8PN9 - chains A and H of the 8 polymer chains in the assembly; structure by electron microscopy, 3.61 A resolution.

Chain A:
Name: Dolichyl-diphosphooligosaccharide--protein glycosyltransferase subunit STT3A
Source organism: Homo sapiens
Notes: EC 2.4.99.18
Reference sequence: P46977 (STT3A_HUMAN); residue numbers follow UniProt; this construct covers 1-705
Sequence (705 residues; row label = number of the first residue in the row):
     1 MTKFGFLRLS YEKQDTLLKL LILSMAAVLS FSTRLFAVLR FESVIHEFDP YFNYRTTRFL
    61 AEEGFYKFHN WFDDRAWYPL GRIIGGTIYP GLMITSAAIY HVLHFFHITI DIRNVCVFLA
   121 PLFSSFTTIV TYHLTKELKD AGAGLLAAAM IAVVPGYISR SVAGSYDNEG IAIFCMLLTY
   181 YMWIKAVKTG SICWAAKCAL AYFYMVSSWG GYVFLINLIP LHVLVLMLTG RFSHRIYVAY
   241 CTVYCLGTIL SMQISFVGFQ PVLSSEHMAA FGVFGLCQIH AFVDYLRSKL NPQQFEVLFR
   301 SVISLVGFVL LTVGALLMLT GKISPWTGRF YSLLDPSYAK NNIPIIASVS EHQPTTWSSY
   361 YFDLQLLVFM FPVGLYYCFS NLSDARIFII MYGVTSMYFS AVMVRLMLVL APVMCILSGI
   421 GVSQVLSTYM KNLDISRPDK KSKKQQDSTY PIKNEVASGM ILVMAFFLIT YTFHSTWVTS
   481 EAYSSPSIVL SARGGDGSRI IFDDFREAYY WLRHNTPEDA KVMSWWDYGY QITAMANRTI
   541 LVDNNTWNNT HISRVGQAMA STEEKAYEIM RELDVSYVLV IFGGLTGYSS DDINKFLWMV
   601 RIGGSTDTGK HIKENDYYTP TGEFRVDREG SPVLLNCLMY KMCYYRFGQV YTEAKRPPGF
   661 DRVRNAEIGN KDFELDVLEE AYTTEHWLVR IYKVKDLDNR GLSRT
Unresolved in the structure: 1-6, 300-321, 437-452, 493-498
Glycans and other covalent adducts: N-acetylglucosamine (NAG) linked to Asn-537; glycan linked to Asn-548
Bound ions: Mn2+: Asp-49, Asp-167
Small-molecule neighbours:
  - beta-D-mannopyranose / alpha-D-glucopyranose / alpha-D-mannopyranose / N-acetylglucosamine / 2-acetamido-2-deoxy-alpha-D-glucopyranose / octaprenyl pyrophosphate: Ile-83, Gly-86, Thr-87, Ile-88, Tyr-89, Asn-168, Glu-169, Trp-209, Gly-210, Gly-211, Val-213, Phe-214, Asn-217, Pro-220, Leu-221, Leu-224, Ser-255, Phe-256, Phe-259, Met-268, Ala-269, Phe-271, Gly-272, Val-273, Leu-276, Trp-326, Arg-329, Phe-330, Leu-333, Leu-334, Ile-345, Ile-346, Thr-395, Phe-399, Arg-405, Leu-406, Asn-544, Asn-545, Thr-546, Trp-547
  - EGY ((4R,7R)-4-hydroxy-N,N,N-trimethyl-4,9-dioxo-7-[(undecanoyloxy)methyl]-3,5,8-trioxa-4lambda~5~-phosphadocosan-1-aminium), molecule 1: Phe-65, Tyr-66, His-69, Pro-90, Ile-94, Leu-200, Phe-203, Tyr-204, Ser-207, Gln-253, Ile-254
  - EGY, molecule 2: Leu-221, Leu-224, Val-225, Leu-228, Thr-229, Arg-231, Phe-379, Leu-382, Ile-387, Ile-390, Met-391, Val-394, Met-397
  - KZB ((2S,3R,4R,5S,6S)-2-(hydroxymethyl)-6-[(1S,2R,3R,4R,5'S,6S,7R,8S,9R,12R,13R,15S,16S,18R)-5',7,9,13-tetramethyl-3,15-bis(oxidanyl)spiro[5-oxapentacyclo[10.8.0.02,9.04,8.013,18]icosane-6,2'-oxane]-16-yl]oxy-oxane-3,4,5-triol), molecule 1: Ile-129, Val-130, His-133, Glu-137, Phe-174, Leu-178, Tyr-181, Lys-185, Trp-194
  - KZB, molecule 2: Asp-335, Pro-336, Tyr-398
  - ZXT (5-(dimethylsulfamoyl)-N-(5-methyl-1,3-thiazol-2-yl)-2-pyrrolidin-1-yl-benzamide): Tyr-89, Gly-210, Phe-256, Arg-329, Phe-330, Ser-332, Leu-333, Ile-345, Ile-346, Val-349, His-352, Met-403, Arg-405, Trp-526
Curated features (UniProtKB/Swiss-Prot):
  - region: Trp-525 to Asp-527 (Interacts with target acceptor peptide in protein substrate)
  - motif: Glu-47 to Asp-49 (DXD motif 1), Asp-167 to Glu-169 (DXD motif 2), Ser-348 to Glu-351 (SVSE motif), Trp-525 to Gly-529 (WWDYG motif), Asp-592 to Met-599 (DK motif)
  - binding site (Mn(2+)): Asp-49, Asp-167, Glu-169
  - binding site (dolichyl diphosphooligosaccharide): Arg-405, Tyr-530
  - site: Asp-49 (Interacts with target acceptor peptide in protein substrate), Arg-160 (Important for catalytic activity), Glu-351 (Interacts with target acceptor peptide in protein substrate), Lys-595 (Interacts with target acceptor peptide in protein substrate)
  - glycosylation (N-linked (GlcNAc...) asparagine): Asn-537, Asn-544, Asn-548 (high mannose)
  - natural variant: His-46 (H46R: In CDG1WAD loss of function, when tested in a heterologous system), Arg-160 (R160Q: In CDG1WAD loss of function, when tested in a heterologous system), Arg-329 (R329C: In CDG1WAD; uncertain significance), Arg-405 (R405C: In CDG1WAD loss of function, when tested in a heterologous system; R405H: In CDG1WAD), Tyr-530 (Y530S: In CDG1WAD; uncertain significance), Thr-546 (T546I: In CDG1WAD; uncertain significance), Val-626 (V626A: In CDG1WAR)
  - mutagenesis: Trp-209 (W209F: In LLO mutant; abolished oligosaccharyl transferase activity due to defects in binding lipid-linked oligosaccharide; when associated with A-405 and A-530), Phe-256 (F256P: Confers resistance to inhibitor N-glycosylation inhibitor NGI-1), Gln-260 (Q260R: Confers resistance to inhibitor N-glycosylation inhibitor NGI-1), Glu-266 (E266K: Confers resistance to inhibitor N-glycosylation inhibitor NGI-1), Tyr-331 (Y331H: Confers resistance to inhibitor N-glycosylation inhibitor NGI-1), Arg-405 (R405A: In LLO mutant; abolished oligosaccharyl transferase activity due to defects in binding lipid-linked oligosaccharide; when associated with F-209 and A-530), Trp-525 to Asp-527 (Impaired ability to prevent hyperglycosylation of target proteins), Tyr-530 (Y530A: In LLO mutant; abolished oligosaccharyl transferase activity due to defects in binding lipid-linked oligosaccharide; when associated with F-209 and A-405)
From the paper describing this entry:
  - binding site for ZXT: Phe-256, Phe-330, Ile-346, His-352
  - mutagenesis - H352Y: decreased catalytic activity
  - mutagenesis - F256P, Q260R, E266K, Y331H: increased catalytic activity on ZXT
  - binding site for N-acetylglucosamine: Arg-329
  - catalytic residues: His-352

Chain H:
Name: Oligosaccharyltransferase complex subunit OSTC
Source organism: Homo sapiens
Reference sequence: Q9NRP0 (OSTC_HUMAN); residue numbers follow UniProt; this construct covers 1-149
Sequence (149 residues; each row starts with the number of its first residue):
     1 METLYRVPFL VLECPNLKLK KPPWLHMPSA MTVYALVVVS YFLITGGIIY DVIVEPPSVG
    61 SMTDEHGHQR PVAFLAYRVN GQYIMEGLAS SFLFTMGGLG FIILDRSNAP NIPKLNRFLL
   121 LFIGFVCVLL SFFMARVFMR MKLPGYLMG
Unresolved in the structure: 1-27, 62-69, 148-149
Small-molecule neighbours:
  - EGY ((4R,7R)-4-hydroxy-N,N,N-trimethyl-4,9-dioxo-7-[(undecanoyloxy)methyl]-3,5,8-trioxa-4lambda~5~-phosphadocosan-1-aminium): Pro-28, Ser-29, Ala-30, Val-33, Leu-36, Val-37, Ser-40
  - KZB ((2S,3R,4R,5S,6S)-2-(hydroxymethyl)-6-[(1S,2R,3R,4R,5'S,6S,7R,8S,9R,12R,13R,15S,16S,18R)-5',7,9,13-tetramethyl-3,15-bis(oxidanyl)spiro[5-oxapentacyclo[10.8.0.02,9.04,8.013,18]icosane-6,2'-oxane]-16-yl]oxy-oxane-3,4,5-triol): Ser-40, Ile-44, Ile-48, Ile-49, Val-52, Ile-53
Curated features (UniProtKB/Swiss-Prot):
  - natural variant: Phe-9 (F9L: In a breast cancer sample)

How chain A and chain H interact:
Pairs across the interface (60; chain A residue first):
  Pro-336(A) with Ile-53(H), hydrophobic
  Ser-337(A) with Ile-53(H)
  Lys-340(A) with Ile-53(H)
  Pro-354(A) with Tyr-50(H)
  Thr-355(A) with Gly-47(H)
  Thr-356(A) with Tyr-50(H); Asn-80(H); Gln-82(H)
  Trp-357(A) with Thr-45(H); Phe-74(H), hydrophobic; Gln-82(H), hydrogen bond (backbone-side chain); Glu-86(H); Gly-87(H); Ser-90(H); Phe-138(H); Met-139(H); Lys-142(H)
  Ser-358(A) with Val-79(H), hydrogen bond (side chain-backbone); Lys-142(H)
  Tyr-361(A) with Phe-94(H), hydrophobic; Arg-136(H); Met-139(H), hydrophobic
  Phe-362(A) with Met-139(H), hydrophobic
  Gln-365(A) with Tyr-146(H), hydrogen bond
  Val-368(A) with Tyr-41(H), hydrogen bond (backbone-side chain); Phe-94(H), hydrophobic
  Phe-369(A) with Phe-94(H), hydrophobic; Gly-97(H); Ala-135(H), hydrophobic
  Met-370(A) with Phe-101(H), hydrophobic
  Pro-372(A) with Tyr-34(H), hydrogen bond (backbone-side chain); Tyr-41(H), hydrophobic
  Val-373(A) with Gly-98(H); Phe-101(H), hydrophobic
  Leu-375(A) with Tyr-34(H), hydrophobic; Val-37(H), hydrophobic
  Tyr-376(A) with Met-31(H), hydrophobic; Tyr-34(H); Ile-102(H), hydrophobic
  Phe-379(A) with Val-33(H), hydrophobic; Tyr-34(H), hydrophobic
  Met-397(A) with Ser-40(H); Tyr-41(H), hydrophobic
  Ala-401(A) with Ile-44(H), hydrophobic
  Val-425(A) with Phe-101(H), hydrophobic
  Thr-428(A) with Asp-105(H)
  Tyr-429(A) with Leu-104(H); Leu-121(H)
  Asn-432(A) with Asn-108(H)
  Val-456(A) with Leu-121(H), hydrophobic
  Met-460(A) with Leu-104(H), hydrophobic; Phe-125(H), hydrophobic
  Met-464(A) with Phe-101(H), hydrophobic
  Phe-467(A) with Val-128(H), hydrophobic; Phe-132(H), hydrophobic
  Thr-470(A) with Phe-132(H)
  His-474(A) with Tyr-146(H)
  Trp-477(A) with Gly-145(H); Tyr-146(H), hydrophobic; Leu-147(H), hydrogen bond (side chain-backbone)
Also at the interface, not in a pair above, chain A (42 interface residues in all): Ser-359, Tyr-360, Leu-366, Phe-371, Val-394, Tyr-398, Val-402, Lys-453, Val-463, Phe-466
Also at the interface, not in a pair above, chain H (48 interface residues in all): Ala-30, Ile-49, Arg-78, Gly-81, Leu-93, Arg-117, Leu-129, Ser-131, Phe-133, Leu-143

Summary:
Chain A and chain H form an interface of 42 and 48 residues respectively; the contacts include 6 hydrogen
bonds. Polar contacts include Trp-357(A)/Gln-82(H), Ser-358(A)/Val-79(H) and Gln-365(A)/Tyr-146(H). From the
paper: the catalytic residue His-352(A); F256P, Q260R and E266K of chain A, among others, increase catalytic
activity on ZXT; 5 substitutions were tested in all.
Here chain A is Dolichyl-diphosphooligosaccharide--protein glycosyltransferase subunit STT3A and chain H is
Oligosaccharyltransferase complex subunit OSTC, both from Homo sapiens. Entry 8PN9 (Structure of human
oligosaccharyltransferase OST-A complex bound to NGI-1) was determined by electron microscopy.
